7T89 - chains A and B of the 4 polymer chains in the assembly; structure by X-ray diffraction, 1.00 A resolution.

[Chain A]
Protein: Phycoerythrin alpha subunit 1
Organism: Hemiselmis pacifica
UniProt: A0A067XP79 (A0A067XP79_9CRYP); residues 1-63 here correspond to UniProt positions 48-110 (UniProt number = residue number + 47)
Sequence (63 residues; each row starts with the number of its first residue):
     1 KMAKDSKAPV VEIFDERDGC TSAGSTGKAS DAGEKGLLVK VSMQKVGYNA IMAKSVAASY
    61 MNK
Covalently attached groups: phycocyanobilin (CYC) linked to Cys20
Ligand contacts:
  - DiCys-(15,16)-Dihydrobiliverdin (AX9): Tyr60, Met61, Asn62, Lys63
  - phycocyanobilin (CYC), molecule 1: Met2, Ala3, Lys4, Asp5, Ser6, Lys7, Tyr48
  - phycocyanobilin (CYC), molecule 2: Ile13, Phe14, Asp15, Arg17, Glu34, Leu37, Leu38, Val39
  - phycocyanobilin (CYC), molecule 3: Phe14, Glu16, Thr21, Ser22, Ala23, Gly24, Ser25, Thr26, Gly27, Lys28, Ala29, Ser30, Asp31, Gly36, Leu37, Leu38, Lys40
  - phycocyanobilin (CYC), molecule 4: Tyr48, Asn49, Ala50
What the authors report for this chain:
  - binding site for phycocyanobilin: Met2 to Ser6, Ile13, Glu16, Cys20, Thr21 to Gly27

[Chain B]
Protein: Phycoerythrin beta subunit
Organism: Hemiselmis pacifica
UniProt: A0A067XP89 (A0A067XP89_9CRYP); numbering as in UniProt (aligned over 1-177)
Sequence (177 residues; row label = number of the first residue in the row):
     1 MLDAFSKVIT SADGKAAYVG GADLQALKKF VSDGNKRMDA VNAIVSNASC IVSDAVSGMV
    61 CENPSLIAPN GGVYSNRKMA ACLRDAEIIL RYVSYSLLSG DSSVLEDRCL NGLKETYSSL
   121 GVPAAGNARA VAIMKATVNS FINNTAQQKK LSVPSGDCSA LASEAGGYFD KVTSAIG
Not modelled in the structure: 1-3
Covalently attached groups: DiCys-(15,16)-Dihydrobiliverdin (AX9) linked to Cys50, Cys61; phycocyanobilin (CYC) linked to Cys82, Cys158
Ligand contacts:
  - DiCys-(15,16)-Dihydrobiliverdin (AX9): Ile51, Asp54, Ser57, Gly58, Glu62, Arg129, Ala132, Ile133, Ala136, Thr137, Ser140, Phe141, Thr145, Ala146, Gln147, Gln148, Lys149
  - phycocyanobilin (CYC), molecule 1: Leu24, Lys28, Asn35, Lys36, Met38, Asp39, Ala40, Ile142, Asn143, Asn144, Val153, Pro154, Ser155, Gly156, Asp157
  - phycocyanobilin (CYC), molecule 2: Val56, Met59, Leu66, Gly72, Val73, Arg77, Lys78, Ala81, Arg84, Asp85, Ile88, Tyr92, Arg108, Cys109, Leu113, Thr116, Tyr117, Leu120, Val122, Pro123, Gly126, Asn127, Ala130
  - phycocyanobilin (CYC), molecule 3: Asn76, Arg77, Ala80
What the authors report for this chain:
  - conformationally variable residues (side-chain flip): Phe30
  - binding site for phycocyanobilin: Cys82

[How chain A and chain B interact]
Contacting residue pairs - 91 pairs, chain A then chain B:
  Lys1(A) - Asp107(B)
  Lys1(A) - Asn111(B)  hydrogen bond
  Lys1(A) - Gly112(B)
  Met2(A) - Asp107(B)
  Met2(A) - Arg108(B)
  Met2(A) - Cys109(B)
  Met2(A) - Asn111(B)  hydrogen bond (backbone-backbone)
  Met2(A) - Gly112(B)
  Met2(A) - Leu113(B)  hydrophobic
  Met2(A) - Thr116(B)
  Ala3(A) - Arg108(B)  hydrogen bond (backbone-backbone)
  Lys4(A) - Thr116(B)  hydrogen bond
  Asp5(A) - Arg108(B)  salt bridge
  Ser6(A) - Arg84(B)
  Ser6(A) - Ile88(B)
  Lys7(A) - Ala12(B)  hydrogen bond (side chain-backbone)
  Lys7(A) - Tyr92(B)  hydrogen bond (backbone-side chain)
  Lys7(A) - Arg108(B)  hydrogen bond (backbone-side chain)
  Ala8(A) - Arg91(B)
  Ala8(A) - Tyr92(B)  hydrophobic
  Pro9(A) - Ile9(B)  hydrophobic
  Pro9(A) - Arg91(B)
  Pro9(A) - Tyr92(B)
  Pro9(A) - Tyr95(B)  hydrophobic
  Val11(A) - Val41(B)  hydrophobic
  Val11(A) - Val45(B)
  Val11(A) - Leu98(B)  hydrophobic
  Ile13(A) - Met38(B)
  Ile13(A) - Asn42(B)
  Lys28(A) - Tyr18(B)
  Ala29(A) - Tyr18(B)
  Ala29(A) - Gly20(B)
  Ser30(A) - Gly20(B)
  Ser30(A) - Gly21(B)  hydrogen bond (backbone-backbone)
  Asp31(A) - Gly21(B)
  Ala32(A) - Gly21(B)
  Ala32(A) - Ala22(B)  hydrogen bond (backbone-backbone)
  Glu34(A) - Gly21(B)
  Glu34(A) - Gln25(B)
  Glu34(A) - Lys28(B)  salt bridge
  Leu37(A) - Leu24(B)
  Leu38(A) - Tyr18(B)  hydrophobic
  Leu38(A) - Val19(B)
  Val39(A) - Phe5(B)  hydrophobic
  Val39(A) - Ala17(B)
  Val39(A) - Tyr18(B)
  Val39(A) - Val19(B)  hydrogen bond (backbone-backbone)
  Val39(A) - Leu24(B)  hydrophobic
  Val39(A) - Met38(B)  hydrophobic
  Val39(A) - Leu98(B)  hydrophobic
  Lys40(A) - Ala16(B)
  Lys40(A) - Ala17(B)
  Lys40(A) - Tyr18(B)
  Val41(A) - Phe5(B)  hydrophobic
  Val41(A) - Val8(B)
  Val41(A) - Ala16(B)
  Val41(A) - Ala17(B)  hydrogen bond (backbone-backbone)
  Val41(A) - Leu98(B)  hydrophobic
  Ser42(A) - Gly14(B)
  Ser42(A) - Lys15(B)
  Ser42(A) - Ala16(B)
  Met43(A) - Val8(B)
  Met43(A) - Ile9(B)  hydrophobic
  Met43(A) - Ala12(B)  hydrophobic
  Met43(A) - Gly14(B)
  Met43(A) - Tyr92(B)
  Met43(A) - Arg108(B)
  Gln44(A) - Gly14(B)  hydrogen bond (side chain-backbone)
  Val46(A) - Arg84(B)
  Val46(A) - Glu87(B)
  Val46(A) - Ile88(B)  hydrophobic
  Gly47(A) - Arg84(B)
  Tyr48(A) - Ala80(B)
  Tyr48(A) - Ala81(B)  hydrophobic
  Tyr48(A) - Arg84(B)  hydrogen bond
  Met52(A) - Ser49(B)
  Met52(A) - Ser53(B)
  Met52(A) - Leu83(B)  hydrophobic
  Ala53(A) - Asn76(B)
  Ala53(A) - Met79(B)
  Ala53(A) - Ala80(B)
  Ala53(A) - Leu83(B)  hydrophobic
  Lys54(A) - Asn76(B)
  Val56(A) - Ser53(B)
  Val56(A) - Ser57(B)
  Val56(A) - Met79(B)  hydrophobic
  Ala57(A) - Ile67(B)  hydrophobic
  Tyr60(A) - Ser57(B)
  Tyr60(A) - Val60(B)  hydrophobic
  Tyr60(A) - Cys61(B)
  Tyr60(A) - Pro64(B)
Other interface residues (no listed pair), chain A (37 interface residues in all): Val10, Asn49, Met61
Other interface residues (no listed pair), chain B (48 interface residues in all): Val56, Ser94

[Overview]
37 residues of chain A and 48 residues of chain B are in contact, with 13 hydrogen bonds and 2 salt bridges.
Among the polar pairs are Asp5(A)-Arg108(B), Glu34(A)-Lys28(B) and Lys1(A)-Asn111(B). The paper reports a
binding site for phycocyanobilin at Met2(A), Ile13(A) and Cys82(B) among others; conformational variability at
Phe30(B).
Here chain A is Phycoerythrin alpha subunit 1 and chain B is Phycoerythrin beta subunit, both from Hemiselmis
pacifica. Entry 7T89 (Light harvesting complex Phycocyanin PC577 from the cryptophyte Hemiselmis pacifica CCMP
706) was determined by X-ray diffraction together with 7T7U and 7T8S from the same study.
